PDB entry 8ZF9 | electron microscopy, 2.56 A resolution | chains A and N of the 6 polymer chains in the assembly

== Chain A ==
Name: Guanine nucleotide-binding protein G(s) subunit alpha isoforms short
Organism: Homo sapiens
Chain sequence (361 residues; each row starts with the number of its first residue; note: 33 numbers in that range are skipped by the numbering (no residue carries them; nothing is unmodelled there)):
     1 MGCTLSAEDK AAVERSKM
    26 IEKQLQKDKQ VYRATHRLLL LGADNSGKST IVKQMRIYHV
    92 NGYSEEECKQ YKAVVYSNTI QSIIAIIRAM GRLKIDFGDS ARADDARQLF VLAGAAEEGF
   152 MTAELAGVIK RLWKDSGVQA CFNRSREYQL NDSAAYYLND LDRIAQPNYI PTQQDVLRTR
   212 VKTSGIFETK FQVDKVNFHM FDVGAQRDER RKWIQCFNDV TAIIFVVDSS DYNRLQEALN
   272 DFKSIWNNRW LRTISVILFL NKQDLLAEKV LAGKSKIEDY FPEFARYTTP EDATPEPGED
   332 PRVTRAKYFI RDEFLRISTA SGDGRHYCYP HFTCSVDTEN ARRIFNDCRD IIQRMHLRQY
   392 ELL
Unresolved in the structure: 1-3, 92-211

== Chain N ==
Name: Nanobody35
Organism: synthetic construct
Notes: antibody fragment or engineered binder
Chain sequence (156 residues; numbered -21 to 134; the number before each row is that of its first residue; numbers below 1 keep their minus sign (Met-21 is residue -21)):
   -21 MKYLLPTAAA GLLLLAAQPA MAQVQLQESG GGLVQPGGSL RLSCAASGFT FSNYKMNWVR
    39 QAPGKGLEWV SDISQSGASI SYTGSVKGRF TISRDNAKNT LYLQMNSLKP EDTAVYYCAR
    99 CPAPFTRDCF DVTSTTYAYR GQGTQVTVSS HHHHHH
Unresolved in the structure: -21 to 0, 9-10, 42, 89, 110, 129-134

== How chain A and chain N interact ==
Contacting residue pairs (16):
  Arg238(A) - Thr113(N)  hydrogen bond (side chain-backbone)
  Asp239(A) - Thr113(N)
  Arg241(A) - Phe108(N)
  Arg242(A) - Pro100(N)
  Arg242(A) - Phe108(N)
  Arg242(A) - Tyr115(N)
  Asn271(A) - Trp47(N)
  Ser275(A) - Asp106(N)
  Ser275(A) - Cys107(N)
  Ser275(A) - Phe108(N)
  Asn278(A) - Asp106(N)
  Asn279(A) - Asp106(N)
  Asn279(A) - Phe108(N)
  Tyr311(A) - Gly62(N)
  Tyr311(A) - Ser63(N)
  Pro313(A) - Gly62(N)
Other interface residues (no listed pair), chain A (12 interface residues in all): Gln267, Asp310
Other interface residues (no listed pair), chain N (12 interface residues in all): Thr61, Arg105, Tyr117

== Overview ==
Chain A and chain N each contribute 12 residues to their interface; the contacts include 1 hydrogen bond. Its
one hydrogen-bonded contact is Arg238(A)-Thr113(N).
Chain A is Guanine nucleotide-binding protein G(s) subunit alpha isoforms short (Homo sapiens) and chain N is
Nanobody35 (synthetic construct); the structure, Cryo-EM structure of the mmGPR4-Gs complex in pH7.2, was
determined by electron microscopy together with 8ZD1, 8ZF6, 8ZFA, 8ZFC and 9JVG from the same study.
